PDB entry 6MIT | X-ray diffraction, 3.20 A resolution | chains C and G of the 5 polymer chains in the assembly

# Chain C
Protein: Lipopolysaccharide export system protein LptC
Source organism: Enterobacter cloacae subsp. cloacae (strain ATCC 13047 / DSM 30054 / NBRC 13535 / NCDC 279-56)
UniProtKB: A0A0H3CU18 (A0A0H3CU18_ENTCC); numbering as in UniProt (aligned over 1-191)
Amino-acid sequence (195 residues; row label = number of the first residue in the row):
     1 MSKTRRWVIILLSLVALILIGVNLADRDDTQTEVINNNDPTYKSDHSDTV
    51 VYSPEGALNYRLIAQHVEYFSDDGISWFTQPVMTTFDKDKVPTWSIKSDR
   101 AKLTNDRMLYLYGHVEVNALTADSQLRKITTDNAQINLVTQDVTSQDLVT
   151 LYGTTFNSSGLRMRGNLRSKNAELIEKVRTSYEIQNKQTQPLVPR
Unresolved in the structure: 25-38, 190-195
Construct notes: expression tag (192-195)
From the paper describing this entry:
  - conformationally variable residues (order/disorder transition): Ala25 to Asn38

# Chain G
Protein: Lipopolysaccharide export system permease protein LptG
Source organism: Enterobacter cloacae subsp. cloacae (strain ATCC 13047 / DSM 30054 / NBRC 13535 / NCDC 279-56)
UniProtKB: A0A0H3CQA2 (A0A0H3CQA2_ENTCC); residue numbers follow UniProt; this construct covers 1-360
Amino-acid sequence (360 residues; each row starts with the number of its first residue):
     1 MQAFGVLDRYIGKTIFTTIMMTLFMLVSLSGIIKFVDQLKKAGQGSYDAL
    51 GAGMYTLLSVPKDVQIFFPMAALLGALLGLGMLAQRSELVVMQASGFTRL
   101 QVALSVMKTAIPLVLLTMAIGEWVAPQGEQMARNYRAQAMYGGSLLSTQQ
   151 GLWAKDGQNFVYIERVKGDDELGGVSIYAFNDERRLQSVRHASSAKFDPE
   201 HKQWRLSQVDESDLTNPKQITGSQTVSGTWKTNLTPDKLGVVALDPDALS
   251 ISGLHNYVKYLKSSGQDAGRYQLNMWSKIFQPMSVAVMMLMALSFIFGPL
   301 RSVPMGVRVVTGISFGFVFYVLDQIFGPLTLVYGIPPIIGALLPSASFLL
   351 ISLWLLLKRS
Unresolved in the structure: 1-4, 360

# Interface between chain C and chain G
Residue-residue contacts (18; chain C residue first):
  Leu17(C) with Leu29(G), hydrophobic; Ile32(G), hydrophobic; Ile33(G), hydrophobic
  Ile18(C) with Val36(G)
  Gly21(C) with Val36(G); Lys40(G), hydrogen bond (backbone-side chain)
  Val22(C) with Val36(G), hydrophobic; Lys40(G), hydrogen bond (backbone-side chain)
  Leu24(C) with Asp37(G); Lys40(G)
  Tyr52(C) with Pro217(G); Lys218(G), hydrogen bond (side chain-backbone); Ile220(G), hydrophobic
  Gly56(C) with Gln219(G); Ile220(G)
  Ala57(C) with Lys218(G); Gln219(G), hydrogen bond (backbone-backbone)
  Leu58(C) with Lys218(G)
Other interface residues (no listed pair), chain C (12 interface residues in all): Leu14, Ile20, Asn23

# In short
Chain C and chain G form an interface of 12 and 10 residues respectively; the contacts include 4 hydrogen
bonds. Polar pairs include Gly21(C)-Lys40(G), Val22(C)-Lys40(G) and Tyr52(C)-Lys218(G). From the paper:
conformational variability at Ala25(C).
Here chain C is Lipopolysaccharide export system protein LptC and chain G is Lipopolysaccharide export system
permease protein LptG, both from Enterobacter cloacae subsp. cloacae (strain ATCC 13047 / DSM 30054 / NBRC
13535 / NCDC 279-56). Entry 6MIT (LptBFGC from Enterobacter cloacae) was determined by X-ray diffraction,
deposited together with 6MJP.
